Entry 8T1I (electron microscopy, 4.68 A resolution (low resolution: residue-level contacts below are approximate; hydrogen-bond / salt-bridge calls are withheld)); this record covers chains D and P of the 27 polymer chains in the assembly.

[Chain D]
Protein: Mediator of RNA polymerase II transcription subunit 7
Source organism: Mus musculus
UniProtKB: Q9CZB6 (MED7_MOUSE); residue numbers follow UniProt; this construct covers 1-233
Chain sequence (233 residues; row label = number of the first residue in the row):
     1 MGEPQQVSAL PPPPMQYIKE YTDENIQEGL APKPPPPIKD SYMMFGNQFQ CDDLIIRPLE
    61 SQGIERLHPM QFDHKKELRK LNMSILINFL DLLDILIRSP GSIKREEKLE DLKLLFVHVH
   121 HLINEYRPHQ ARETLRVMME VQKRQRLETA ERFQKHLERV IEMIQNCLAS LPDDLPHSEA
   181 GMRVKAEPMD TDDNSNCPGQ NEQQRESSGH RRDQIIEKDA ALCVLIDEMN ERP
Disordered / not traced: 1-14, 176-233

[Chain P]
Protein: Mediator of RNA polymerase II transcription subunit 21
Source organism: Mus musculus
UniProtKB: Q9CQ39 (MED21_MOUSE); numbering as in UniProt (aligned over 1-144)
Chain sequence (144 residues; row label = number of the first residue in the row):
     1 MADRLTQLQD AVNSLADQFC NAIGVLQQCG PPASFSNIQT AINKDQPANP TEEYAQLFAA
    61 LIARTAKDID VLIDSLPSEE STAALQAASL YKLEEENHEA ATCLEDVVYR GDMLLEKIQS
   121 ALADIAQSQL KTRSVTHSHS LPDS
Disordered / not traced: 36-47, 134-144

[How chain D and chain P interact]
Pairs across the interface - 43 pairs, chain D then chain P:
  Lys-75(D) with Ile-73(P); Leu-76(P)
  Lys-76(D) with Ile-73(P)
  Val-119(D) with Leu-5(P)
  His-120(D) with Leu-5(P)
  His-121(D) with Arg-4(P); Leu-5(P)
  Leu-122(D) with Arg-4(P); Leu-5(P); Thr-6(P); Leu-8(P)
  Ile-123(D) with Asp-3(P); Arg-4(P); Leu-5(P); Thr-6(P); Gln-7(P); Leu-8(P)
  Asn-124(D) with Met-1(P); Asp-3(P); Arg-4(P); Leu-5(P); Thr-6(P); Gln-7(P)
  Glu-125(D) with Asp-3(P); Arg-4(P); Leu-5(P)
  Tyr-126(D) with Asp-3(P); Arg-4(P); Leu-5(P)
  Arg-127(D) with Asp-3(P); Arg-4(P)
  Pro-128(D) with Met-1(P); Ala-2(P); Asp-3(P)
  Gln-130(D) with Ser-81(P)
  Ala-131(D) with Pro-77(P)
  Glu-133(D) with Ser-81(P); Gln-86(P)
  Thr-134(D) with Ser-81(P)
  Val-137(D) with Leu-93(P)
  Glu-140(D) with Leu-93(P); Asn-97(P)
  Ala-150(D) with Leu-104(P)
Also at the interface, not in a pair above, chain D (22 interface residues in all): Arg-136, Lys-143, Leu-147
Also at the interface, not in a pair above, chain P (20 interface residues in all): Ser-89, Leu-90, Glu-94, Ala-100

[Overview]
The interface between chain D and chain P involves 22 residues on one side and 20 on the other.
Chain D is Mediator of RNA polymerase II transcription subunit 7 and chain P is Mediator of RNA polymerase II
transcription subunit 21, both from Mus musculus; the structure, Atomic model of the mammalian Mediator
complex with MED26 subunit, was determined by electron microscopy (same publication as 8T1L and 8T9D).
